6SKH - chain A; structure by X-ray diffraction, 1.58 A resolution.

Chain A:
Molecule: Glutamate carboxypeptidase 2
Source organism: Homo sapiens
Notes: EC 3.4.17.21
Reference sequence: Q04609 (FOLH1_HUMAN); numbering as in UniProt (aligned over 44-750)
Chain sequence (707 residues; row label = number of the first residue in the row):
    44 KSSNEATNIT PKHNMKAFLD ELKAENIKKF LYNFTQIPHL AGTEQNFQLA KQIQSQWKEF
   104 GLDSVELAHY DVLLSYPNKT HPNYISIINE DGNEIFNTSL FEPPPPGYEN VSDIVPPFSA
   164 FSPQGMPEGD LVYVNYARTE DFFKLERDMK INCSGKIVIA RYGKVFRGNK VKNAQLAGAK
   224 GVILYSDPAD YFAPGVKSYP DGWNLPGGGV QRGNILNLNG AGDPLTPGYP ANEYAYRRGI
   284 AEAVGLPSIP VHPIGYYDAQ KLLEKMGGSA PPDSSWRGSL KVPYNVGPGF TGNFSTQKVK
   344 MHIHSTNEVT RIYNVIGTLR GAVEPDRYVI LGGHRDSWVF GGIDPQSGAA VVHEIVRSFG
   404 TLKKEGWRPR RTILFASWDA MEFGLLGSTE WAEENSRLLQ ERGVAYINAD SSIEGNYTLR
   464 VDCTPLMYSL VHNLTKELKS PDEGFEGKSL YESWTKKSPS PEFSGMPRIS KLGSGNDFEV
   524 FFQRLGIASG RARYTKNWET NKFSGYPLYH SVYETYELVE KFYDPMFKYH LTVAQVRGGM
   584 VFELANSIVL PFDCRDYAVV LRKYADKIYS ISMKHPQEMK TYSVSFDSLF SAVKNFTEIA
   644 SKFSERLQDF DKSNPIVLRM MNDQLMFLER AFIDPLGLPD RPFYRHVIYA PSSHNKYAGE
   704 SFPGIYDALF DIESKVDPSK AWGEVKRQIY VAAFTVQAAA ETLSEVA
Not modelled in the structure: 44-54
Construct notes: engineered mutation Met424 (Glu in Q04609)
Swiss-Prot annotation at these positions:
  - active site (Charge relay system): Ser628, Asp666, His689
  - binding site (substrate): Arg210, Asn257, Ser517, Gly518, Asn519, Arg534 to Arg536, Tyr552, His553, Lys699, Tyr700
  - binding site (Ca(2+)): Thr269, Tyr272, Glu433, Glu436
  - binding site (Zn(2+)): His377, Asp387, Glu425, Asp453, His553
  - glycosylation (N-linked (GlcNAc...) asparagine): Asn51, Asn76, Asn121, Asn140, Asn153, Asn195, Asn336, Asn459, Asn476, Asn638
  - natural variant: His475 (H475Y: Correlates with lower folate and higher homocysteine levels)
  - mutagenesis: Asn51 (N51A: Loss of glycosylation. Reduces enzyme activity), Asn76 (N76A: Loss of glycosylation. Reduces enzyme activity), Asn121 (N121A: Loss of glycosylation. Severely reduced enzyme activity), Asn140 (N140A: Loss of glycosylation. Severely reduced enzyme activity), Asn153 (N153A: Loss of glycosylation. Severely reduced enzyme activity), Asn195 (N195A: Loss of glycosylation. Severely reduced enzyme activity), Asn336 (N336A: Loss of glycosylation. Reduces enzyme activity), His377 (H377A/G/Q: Complete loss of activity), Asp379 (D379E/N: Complete loss of activity), Asp387 (D387E/L: Complete loss of activity; D387N: No effect on enzyme activity), Pro388 (P388A: No effect on enzyme activity), Glu425 (E425Q/D: Complete loss of activity), 6 further mutagenesis entries in UniProt
Covalent attachments: N-acetylglucosamine (NAG) linked to Asn76, Asn121, Asn140, Asn195, Asn459; glycan linked to Asn476, Asn638
Bound ions: Ca2+: Thr269, Tyr272, Glu433, Glu436; Zn2+ site 1: His377, Asp387, Asp453; Zn2+ site 2: Asp387, Glu425, His553
Residues lining bound ligands: LHK ((2S)-2-[[(2S)-1,4-bis(oxidanyl)-1,4-bis(oxidanylidene)butan-2-yl]sulfamoylamino]pentanedioic acid): Phe209, Arg210, Gly256, Asn257, Asp387, Met424, Glu425, Gly427, Leu428, Asp453, Ser454, Gly518, Asn519, Arg534, Arg536, Tyr549, Tyr552, His553, Lys699, Tyr700
From the paper describing this entry:
  - binding site for LHK: Ser454, Asn519, Arg534, Arg536, Tyr552
  - mutagenesis - E424M: abolished catalytic activity (proposed by the authors, not directly observed)
  - Zn2+ coordination: His377, Asp387, Glu425, Asp453, His553

Summary:
Bound to chain A: compound LHK. Covalently linked N-acetylglucosamine: at Asn76, Asn121, Asn140, Asn195,
Asn459 and Asn476 and 1 more. UniProt lists 3 active-site residues, 12 substrate-binding residues, 4
Ca2+-binding residues and 5 Zn2+-binding residues. From the paper: a binding site for LHK at Ser454, Asn519
and Arg534 among others; E424M abolishes catalytic activity.
Chain A is Glutamate carboxypeptidase 2 (Homo sapiens); the structure, X-ray structure of human glutamate
carboxypeptidase II (GCPII) - the E424M inactive mutant, in complex with ..., was determined by X-ray
diffraction (same publication as 6SGP and 4W9Y).
